PDB entry 8DZJ | electron microscopy, 2.90 A resolution | chains A and D of the 5 polymer chains in the assembly

# Chain A
Molecule: OrfB_Zn_ribbon domain-containing protein
Source organism: Acidibacillus sulfuroxidans
UniProtKB: A0A2U3D0N8 (A0A2U3D0N8_9BACL); residues 1-422 here = UniProt positions 1-422
Sequence (446 residues; row label = number of the first residue in the row; numbers below 1 keep their minus sign (Met-23 is residue -23)):
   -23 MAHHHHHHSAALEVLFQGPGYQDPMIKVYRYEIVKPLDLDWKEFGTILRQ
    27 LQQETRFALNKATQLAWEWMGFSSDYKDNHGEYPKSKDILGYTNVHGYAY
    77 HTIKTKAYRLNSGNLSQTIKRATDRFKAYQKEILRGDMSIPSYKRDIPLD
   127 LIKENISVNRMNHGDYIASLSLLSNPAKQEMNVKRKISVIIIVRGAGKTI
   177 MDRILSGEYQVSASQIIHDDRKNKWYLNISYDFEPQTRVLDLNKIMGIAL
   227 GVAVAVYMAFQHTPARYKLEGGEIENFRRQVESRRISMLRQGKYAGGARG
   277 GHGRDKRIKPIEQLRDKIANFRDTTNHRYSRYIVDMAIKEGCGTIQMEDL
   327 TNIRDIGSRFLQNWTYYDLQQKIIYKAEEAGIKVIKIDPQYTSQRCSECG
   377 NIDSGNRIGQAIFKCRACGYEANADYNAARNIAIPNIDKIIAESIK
Not modelled in the structure: -23 to -1, 212-218
Differences from the reference sequence: expression tag (-23 to 0); conflict Ala225 (Asp in A0A2U3D0N8)
Curated features (UniProtKB/Swiss-Prot):
  - region: Gln212 to Lys220 (Linker), Arg371 to Asn399 (Target nucleic acid-binding (TNB)), Ala400 to Ser420 (RuvC-II)
  - active site: Glu324, Asp401
  - binding site (Zn(2+)): Cys372, Cys375, Cys391, Cys394
Ion coordination: Zn2+: Cys372, Cys375, Cys391, Cys394
From the paper describing this entry:
  - self-association interface (contacts with another copy of this molecule): Glu44, Asp51
  - binding site for Non-target DNA strand (chain D): Lys80, Ser92
  - binding site for target DNA strand: Ser92, Lys96
  - binding site for sgRNA: Asn199, Gly276
  - mutagenesis - D196K, N199K, G276R, D281K, T327K, N328G, D364K, D364R: increased catalytic activity on indel frequency
  - mutagenesis - D196K/N199K/G276R/N328G/D364R (2.5- to 3.5-fold): increased catalytic activity (gene-editing activity)
  - mutagenesis - E44A, D51A, Y52A: decreased catalytic activity on indel frequencies

# Chain D
Molecule: Non-target DNA strand
Sequence (42 nucleotides; each row starts with the number of its first residue):
     1 AAAACAGGTTTTTGCTCTCAAGACCCACAATCCAGGCCGGAA
Not modelled in the structure: 1-4, 15-42

# Chain A / chain D interface
Pairs across the interface (27):
  Tyr68(A) with DT13(D), hydrogen bond to the phosphate; DG14(D), phosphate contact
  Thr69(A) with DG14(D), hydrogen bond to the phosphate
  His72(A) with DT13(D), base contact; DG14(D), hydrogen bond to the base
  Tyr76(A) with DT11(D), sugar contact; DT12(D), hydrogen bond to the phosphate; DT13(D), base contact
  Lys80(A) with DT12(D), salt bridge to the phosphate; DT13(D), salt bridge to the phosphate
  Asn87(A) with DT10(D), phosphate contact; DT11(D), phosphate contact
  Ser88(A) with DT10(D), sugar contact; DT11(D), hydrogen bond to the phosphate; DT12(D), base contact
  Gly89(A) with DT11(D), base contact
  Ser92(A) with DT12(D), base contact; DT13(D), hydrogen bond to the base
  Ser147(A) with DT10(D), hydrogen bond to the phosphate
  Ser150(A) with DT11(D), phosphate contact
  Asn151(A) with DT10(D), phosphate contact; DT11(D), hydrogen bond to the phosphate
  Pro152(A) with DT11(D), phosphate contact
  Lys154(A) with DT10(D), salt bridge to the phosphate
  Arg161(A) with DT9(D), hydrogen bond to the phosphate; DT10(D), salt bridge to the phosphate
  Lys162(A) with DT10(D), phosphate contact
Also at the interface, not in a pair above, chain A (19 interface residues in all): His77, Leu86, Leu149

# Summary
19 residues of chain A face 6 of chain D across their interface; the contacts include 9 hydrogen bonds and 4
salt bridges. Polar contacts include His72(A)-DG14(D), Ser92(A)-DT13(D) and Tyr68(A)-DT13(D). The paper
reports a binding site for Non-target DNA strand (chain D) at Lys80(A) and Ser92(A); D196K, N199K and G276R of
chain A, among others, increase catalytic activity on indel frequency; 12 substitutions were tested in all.
Here chain A is OrfB_Zn_ribbon domain-containing protein (Acidibacillus sulfuroxidans) and chain D is
Non-target DNA strand. Entry 8DZJ (Cryo-EM structure of Acidibacillus sulfuroxidans Cas12f in complex with
sgRNA and target DNA) was determined by electron microscopy.
